PDB entry 7KBF | electron microscopy, 4.42 A resolution (low resolution: residue-level contacts below are approximate; hydrogen-bond / salt-bridge calls are withheld) | chains A and I of the 11 polymer chains in the assembly

== Chain A ==
Molecule: Histone H3.2
From: Xenopus laevis
Reference sequence: P84233 (H32_XENLA); residues 0-135 here correspond to UniProt positions 1-136 (UniProt number = residue number + 1)
Sequence (136 residues; numbered 0 to 135; the number before each row is that of its first residue; numbering starts at 0):
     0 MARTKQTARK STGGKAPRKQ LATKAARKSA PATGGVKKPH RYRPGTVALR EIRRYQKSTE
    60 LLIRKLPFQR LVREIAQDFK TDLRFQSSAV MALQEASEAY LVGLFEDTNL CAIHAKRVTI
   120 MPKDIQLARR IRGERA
Unresolved in the structure: 0-36
Swiss-Prot annotation at these positions:
  - modified residue: Arg2 (Asymmetric dimethylarginine), Thr3 (Phosphothreonine), Lys4 (Allysine), Gln5 (5-glutamyl dopamine), Thr6 (Phosphothreonine), Arg8 (Citrulline), Lys9 (N6,N6,N6-trimethyllysine), Ser10 (ADP-ribosylserine), Thr11 (Phosphothreonine), Lys14 (N6-(2-hydroxyisobutyryl)lysine), Arg17 (Asymmetric dimethylarginine), Lys18 (N6-(2-hydroxyisobutyryl)lysine), Lys23 (N6-(2-hydroxyisobutyryl)lysine), Arg26 (Citrulline), Lys27 (N6,N6,N6-trimethyllysine), Ser28 (ADP-ribosylserine), Lys36 (N6,N6,N6-trimethyllysine), Lys37 (N6-methyllysine), Tyr41 (Phosphotyrosine), Lys56 (N6,N6,N6-trimethyllysine) and 8 more in UniProt
  - lipidation: Cys110 (S-palmitoyl cysteine)
What the authors report for this chain:
  - post-translational modification sites: Thr3

== Chain I ==
Molecule: 172-nt DNA strand
From: Xenopus laevis
Sequence (172 nucleotides; each row starts with the number of its first residue; numbers below 1 keep their minus sign (DT-87 is residue -87)):
   -87 TTGGCCAGCT AGGATATCAC AATCCCGGTG CCGAGGCCGC TCAATTGGTC GTAGACAGCT
   -27 CTAGCACCGC TTAAACGCAC GTACGGAATC CGTACGTGCG TTTAAGCGGT GCTAGAGCTG
    33 TCTACGACCA ATTGAGCGGC CTCGGCACCG GGATTGTGAT ATCCTAGCTG GC

== How chain A and chain I interact ==
Contacting residue pairs (20; chain A residue first):
  His39(A) - DG70(I)
  Arg40(A) - DG70(I)
  Tyr41(A) - DG70(I)
  Arg42(A) - DT69(I)
  Arg42(A) - DG70(I)
  Pro43(A) - DA-5(I)
  Thr45(A) - DG70(I)
  Arg72(A) - DC-23(I)
  Arg83(A) - DC-23(I)
  Phe84(A) - DG-24(I)
  Phe84(A) - DC-23(I)
  Gln85(A) - DA-25(I)
  Gln85(A) - DG-24(I)
  Ser86(A) - DG-24(I)
  Arg116(A) - DG-3(I)
  Val117(A) - DC-4(I)
  Val117(A) - DG-3(I)
  Thr118(A) - DC-4(I)
  Thr118(A) - DG-3(I)
  Met120(A) - DG-2(I)
Also at the interface, not in a pair above, chain A (17 interface residues in all): Leu82, Lys115
Also at the interface, not in a pair above, chain I (11 interface residues in all): DT-6, DA71

== In short ==
17 residues of chain A face 11 of chain I across their interface. The paper reports a modification site at
Thr3(A).
Chain A is Histone H3.2 and chain I is a 172-nt DNA strand, both from Xenopus laevis; the structure, H1.8
bound nucleosome isolated from metaphase chromosome in Xenopus egg extract (oligo fraction), was determined by
electron microscopy (same publication as 7KBD and 7KBE).
